PDB entry 7PYK | electron microscopy, 4.10 A resolution (low resolution: residue-level contacts below are approximate; hydrogen-bond / salt-bridge calls are withheld) | chains C and N of the 9 polymer chains in the assembly

Chain C:
Protein: DNA-directed RNA polymerase subunit beta
Source organism: Escherichia coli
Notes: EC 2.7.7.6
UniProt: P0A8V4 (RPOB_ECO57); numbering as in UniProt (aligned over 1-1342)
Sequence (1342 residues; row label = number of the first residue in the row):
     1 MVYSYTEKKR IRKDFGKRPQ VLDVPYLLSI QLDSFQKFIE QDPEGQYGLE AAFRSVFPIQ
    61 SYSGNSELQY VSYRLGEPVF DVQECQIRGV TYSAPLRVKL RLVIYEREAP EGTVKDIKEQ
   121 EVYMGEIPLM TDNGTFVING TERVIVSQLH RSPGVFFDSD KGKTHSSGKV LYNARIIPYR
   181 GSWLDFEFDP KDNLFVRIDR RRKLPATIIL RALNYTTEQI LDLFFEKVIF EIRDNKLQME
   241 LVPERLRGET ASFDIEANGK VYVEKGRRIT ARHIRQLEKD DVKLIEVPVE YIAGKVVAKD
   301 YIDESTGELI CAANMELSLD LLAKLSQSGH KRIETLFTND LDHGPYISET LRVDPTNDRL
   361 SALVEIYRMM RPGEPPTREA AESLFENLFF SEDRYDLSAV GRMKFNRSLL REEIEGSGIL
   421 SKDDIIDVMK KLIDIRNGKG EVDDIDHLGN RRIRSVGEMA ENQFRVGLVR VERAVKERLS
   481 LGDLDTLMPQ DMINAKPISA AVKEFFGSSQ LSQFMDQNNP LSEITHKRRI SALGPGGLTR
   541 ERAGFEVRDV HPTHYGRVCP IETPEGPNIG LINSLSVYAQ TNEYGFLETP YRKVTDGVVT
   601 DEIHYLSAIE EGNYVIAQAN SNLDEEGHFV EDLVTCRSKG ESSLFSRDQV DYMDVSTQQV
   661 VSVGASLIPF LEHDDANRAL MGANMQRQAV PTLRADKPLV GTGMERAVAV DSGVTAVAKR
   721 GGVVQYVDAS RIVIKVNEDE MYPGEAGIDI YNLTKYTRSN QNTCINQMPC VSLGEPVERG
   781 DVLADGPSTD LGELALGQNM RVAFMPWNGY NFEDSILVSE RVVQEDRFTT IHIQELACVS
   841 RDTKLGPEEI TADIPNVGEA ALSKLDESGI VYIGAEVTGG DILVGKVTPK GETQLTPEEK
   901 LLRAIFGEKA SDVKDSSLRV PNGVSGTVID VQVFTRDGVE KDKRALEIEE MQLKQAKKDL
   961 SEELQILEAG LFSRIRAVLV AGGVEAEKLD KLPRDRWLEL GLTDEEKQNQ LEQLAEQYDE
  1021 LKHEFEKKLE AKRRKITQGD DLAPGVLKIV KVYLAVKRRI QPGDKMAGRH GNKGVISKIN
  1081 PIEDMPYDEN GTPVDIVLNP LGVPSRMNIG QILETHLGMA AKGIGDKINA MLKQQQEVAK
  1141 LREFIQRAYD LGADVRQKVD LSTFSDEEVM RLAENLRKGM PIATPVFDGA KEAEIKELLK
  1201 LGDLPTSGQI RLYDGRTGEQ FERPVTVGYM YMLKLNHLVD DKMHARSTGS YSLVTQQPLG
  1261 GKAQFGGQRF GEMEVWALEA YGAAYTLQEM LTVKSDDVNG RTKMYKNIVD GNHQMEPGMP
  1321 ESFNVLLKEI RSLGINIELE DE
Disordered / not traced: 1
Curated features (UniProtKB/Swiss-Prot):
  - modified residue (N6-acetyllysine): Lys1022, Lys1200

Chain N:
Molecule: ntDNA
Sequence (39 nucleotides; numbered 1 to 39; the number before each row is that of its first residue):
     1 GGTCAGTACG TCCTATCGAT CTTCGGAAGA GATTCAGAG
Disordered / not traced: 1-8, 14-16, 39

Interface between chain C and chain N:
Pairs across the interface (15):
  Arg151(C) - DT23(N)
  Arg175(C) - DT22(N)
  Arg175(C) - DT23(N)
  Ile177(C) - DT22(N)
  Trp183(C) - DC21(N)
  Trp183(C) - DT22(N)
  Asp185(C) - DT22(N)
  Asp199(C) - DC21(N)
  Asp199(C) - DT22(N)
  Arg200(C) - DT22(N)
  Arg200(C) - DT23(N)
  Arg394(C) - DA19(N)
  Arg473(C) - DG18(N)
  Thr539(C) - DC24(N)
  Arg542(C) - DC24(N)
Also at the interface, not in a pair above, chain C (13 interface residues in all): Gly536, Leu538
Also at the interface, not in a pair above, chain N (7 interface residues in all): DG25

In short:
Chain C and chain N form an interface of 13 and 7 residues respectively.
Here chain C is DNA-directed RNA polymerase subunit beta (Escherichia coli) and chain N is ntDNA. Entry 7PYK
(CryoEM structure of E.coli RNA polymerase elongation complex bound to NusA (NusA elongation complex in
more-swiveled ...) was determined by electron microscopy, deposited together with 7PY0, 7PY1, 7PY3, 7PY5,
7PY6, 7PY7 and 4 further entries.
